Entry 7LSX (electron microscopy, 3.61 A resolution); this record covers chains E and O of the 13 polymer chains in the assembly.

[Chain E]
Protein: Proteasome subunit alpha type-5
Organism: Saccharomyces cerevisiae (strain ATCC 204508 / S288c)
Notes: EC 3.4.25.1
Reference sequence: P32379 (PSA5_YEAST); residues 1-260 here = UniProt positions 1-260
Chain sequence (260 residues; row label = number of the first residue in the row):
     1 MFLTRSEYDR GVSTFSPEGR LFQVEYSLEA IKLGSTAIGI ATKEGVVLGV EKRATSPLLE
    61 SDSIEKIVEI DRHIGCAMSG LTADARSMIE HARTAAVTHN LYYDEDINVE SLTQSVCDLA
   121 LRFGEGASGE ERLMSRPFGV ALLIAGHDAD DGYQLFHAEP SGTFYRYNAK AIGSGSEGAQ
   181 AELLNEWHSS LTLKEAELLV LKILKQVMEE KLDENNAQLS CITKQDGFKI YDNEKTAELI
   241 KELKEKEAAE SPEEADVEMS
Not modelled in the structure: 250-260

[Chain O]
Protein: Proteasome chaperone 1
Organism: Saccharomyces cerevisiae (strain ATCC 204508 / S288c)
Reference sequence: Q05778 (POC1_YEAST); residues 1-276 here = UniProt positions 1-276
Chain sequence (276 residues; each row starts with the number of its first residue):
     1 MLFKQWNDLP EPKHLLDLPE ISKNLQSLEV CPVPKVEFPQ DLDVPQYSTA VITTKIMNPL
    61 FPKNLLQLTS IGEIKTTLTV KSPSLPQSSG KHSWNYDENF PNEVDPDQKN DTADETVYGF
   121 SFPIYSFGKT LLFSMEENFI SISPIFGNMI SRSIISQLAQ FSPDIIVIGT SDKIASMKVM
   181 TENECTLQPP EFITGFIGSV LTQLIVGPSK GLKFKCLVAP SEGPNGFEKL SLSDMGSLVD
   241 LCGQWLGFEP SRYSEECYRL WRCDSAAIGA QSGLYI
Not modelled in the structure: 81-116

[Interface between chain E and chain O]
Pairs across the interface - 42 pairs, chain E then chain O:
  Met1(E) - Pro189(O)
  Leu3(E) - Leu16(O)  hydrophobic
  Leu3(E) - Thr194(O)
  Thr4(E) - Lys13(O)
  Thr4(E) - Leu16(O)
  Arg5(E) - Glu11(O)  hydrogen bond (side chain-backbone)
  Arg5(E) - Pro12(O)  hydrogen bond (side chain-backbone)
  Arg5(E) - Lys13(O)  hydrogen bond (backbone-backbone)
  Arg5(E) - Leu15(O)  hydrogen bond (side chain-backbone)
  Arg5(E) - Leu16(O)
  Arg5(E) - Asp17(O)
  Glu7(E) - Lys13(O)
  Tyr8(E) - Gly223(O)  hydrogen bond (side chain-backbone)
  Asp9(E) - Pro224(O)
  Arg10(E) - Asp17(O)  salt bridge
  Ser16(E) - Glu222(O)
  Pro17(E) - Glu222(O)
  Glu18(E) - Glu222(O)
  Gly19(E) - Tyr275(O)  hydrogen bond (backbone-side chain)
  Arg20(E) - Glu222(O)  salt bridge
  Arg20(E) - Leu230(O)
  Arg20(E) - Ser231(O)
  Arg20(E) - Gln271(O)
  Arg20(E) - Tyr275(O)
  Phe22(E) - Glu222(O)
  Phe22(E) - Gly223(O)
  Glu25(E) - Lys229(O)
  Glu25(E) - Ile268(O)
  Glu25(E) - Gly269(O)
  Glu25(E) - Ala270(O)  hydrogen bond (side chain-backbone)
  Tyr26(E) - Pro224(O)
  Leu28(E) - Ala270(O)  hydrophobic
  Arg132(E) - Met1(O)
  Thr163(E) - Gly273(O)  hydrogen bond (side chain-backbone)
  Tyr165(E) - Ser272(O)
  Tyr165(E) - Gly273(O)  hydrogen bond (side chain-backbone)
  Lys170(E) - Asp264(O)  salt bridge
  Glu177(E) - Cys263(O)
  Glu177(E) - Asp264(O)
  Gln180(E) - Asp264(O)  hydrogen bond
  Leu184(E) - Arg259(O)
  Asn185(E) - Arg259(O)
Also at the interface, not in a pair above, chain E (33 interface residues in all): Phe2, Leu21, Val24, Glu29, Lys32, Ser161, Ala171, Ala181
Also at the interface, not in a pair above, chain O (36 interface residues in all): His14, Asn64, Asp172, Lys173, Phe192, Ser221, Phe227, Leu260, Arg262, Ser265, Leu274

[Overview]
The interface between chain E and chain O involves 33 residues on one side and 36 on the other; the contacts
include 10 hydrogen bonds and 3 salt bridges. Polar contacts include Arg10(E)-Asp17(O), Arg20(E)-Glu222(O) and
Lys170(E)-Asp264(O).
Here chain E is Proteasome subunit alpha type-5 and chain O is Proteasome chaperone 1, both from Saccharomyces
cerevisiae (strain ATCC 204508 / S288c). Entry 7LSX (Cryo-EM structure of 13S proteasome core particle
assembly intermediate purified from Pre3-1 proteasome mutant (G34D)) was determined by electron microscopy
(same publication as 7LS5 and 7LS6).
